Entry 5SUQ (X-ray diffraction, 6.00 A resolution (low resolution: residue-level contacts below are approximate; hydrogen-bond / salt-bridge calls are withheld)); this record covers chains A and M of the 6 polymer chains in the assembly.

== Chain A ==
Molecule: ATP-dependent RNA helicase SUB2
From: Saccharomyces cerevisiae (strain ATCC 204508 / S288c)
Notes: EC 3.6.4.13
Reference sequence: Q07478 (SUB2_YEAST); residues 1-446 here = UniProt positions 1-446
Amino-acid sequence (446 residues; each row starts with the number of its first residue):
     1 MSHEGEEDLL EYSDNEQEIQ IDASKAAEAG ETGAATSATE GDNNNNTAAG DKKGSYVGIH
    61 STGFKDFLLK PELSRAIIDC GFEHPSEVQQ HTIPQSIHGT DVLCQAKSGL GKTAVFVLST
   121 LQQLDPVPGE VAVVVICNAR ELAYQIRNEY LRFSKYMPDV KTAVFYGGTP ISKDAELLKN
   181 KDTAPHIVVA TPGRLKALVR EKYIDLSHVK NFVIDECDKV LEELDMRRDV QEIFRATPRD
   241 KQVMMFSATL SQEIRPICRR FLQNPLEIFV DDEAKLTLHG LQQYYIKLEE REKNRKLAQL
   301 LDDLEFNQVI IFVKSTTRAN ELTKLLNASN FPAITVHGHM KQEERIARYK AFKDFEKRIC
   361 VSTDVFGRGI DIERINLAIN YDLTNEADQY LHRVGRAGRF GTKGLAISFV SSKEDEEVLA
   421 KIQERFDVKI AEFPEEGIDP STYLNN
Not modelled in the structure: 1-61, 271-279, 445-446
Small-molecule neighbours:
  - 12-tungstophosphate (KEG), molecule 1: Asn138, Arg140, Glu141, Tyr166, Gly167, Gly168, Gln342
  - 12-tungstophosphate (KEG), molecule 2: Lys196, Arg200, Asp225, Arg228, Asp229, Glu232
  - 12-tungstophosphate (KEG), molecule 3: Asn320, His337, Gly338, His339, Met340, Lys341, Glu344, Arg348
Curated features (UniProtKB/Swiss-Prot):
  - motif: Thr62 to Gln90 (Q motif), Asp215 to Asp218 (DECD box)
  - binding site (ATP): Ala106 to Thr113
  - modified residue: Ser2 (N-acetylserine), Ser13 (Phosphoserine), Ser37 (Phosphoserine), Thr169 (Phosphothreonine)
  - mutagenesis: Asp8 (D8G: No growth at 37 degrees Celsius; when associated with DEL-135), Asp22 (D22G: In SUB2-1; no growth at 16 and 37 degrees Celsius; when associated with G-83; M-142 and T-146), Glu83 (E83G: In SUB2-1; no growth at 16 and 37 degrees Celsius; when associated with G-22; M-142 and T-146), Lys112 (K112N: Lethal), Gln122 (Q122R: In SUB2-201; no growth at 37 degrees Celsius; when associated with G-173 and F-403), Val135 (No growth at 37 degrees Celsius; when associated with G-8), Leu142 (L142M: In SUB2-1; no growth at 16 and 37 degrees Celsius; when associated with G-22; G-83 and T-146), Ile146 (I146T: In SUB2-1; no growth at 16 and 37 degrees Celsius; when associated with G-22; G-83 and M-142), Lys173 (K173G: In SUB2-201; no growth at 37 degrees Celsius; when associated with R-122 and F-403), Asp174 (D174G: In SUB2-100; no growth at 37 degrees Celsius), Asp215 (D215E: Lethal), Cys217 (C217A: Lethal), 3 further mutagenesis entries in UniProt
From the paper describing this entry:
  - mutagenesis - E356A/K357A/R358A: abolished catalytic activity on THO
  - mutagenesis - D66A, L68D: decreased catalytic activity on THO

== Chain M ==
Molecule: Tho2, Hpr1, Mft1, and Thp2
From: Saccharomyces cerevisiae
Amino-acid sequence (2300 residues; row label = number of the first residue in the row; note: 6312 numbers in that range are skipped by the numbering (no residue carries them; nothing is unmodelled there); X marks 2300 residues of unknown identity (built as UNK)):
     8 XXXXXXXXXX
    24 XXXXXXXXXX XXXXX
    44 XXXXXXXXXX XXXXXXXXXX
    69 XXXXXXXXXX X
    83 XXXXXXXXXX XXXXXX
   108 XXXXXXXXXX
   119 XXXXXXXXXX XXXXXX
   138 XXXXXXXXXX XXX
   158 XXXXXXXXXX XX
   175 XXXXXXXXXX XX
   200 XXXXXXXXXX XXXXXXXXXX XX
   232 XXXXXXXXXX XXXXXXXXXX XXXXXXXXXX XXX
   276 XXXXXXXXXX XXXXXXX
   303 XXXXXXXXXX XXXXXXX
   332 XXXXXXXXXX XXXXXXXXX
   365 XXXXXXXXXX XXXXXXXX
   394 XXXXXXXXXX XXXXXXXX
   425 XXXXXXXXXX XXXXXXXX
   455 XXXXXXXXXX XXXXXXX
   482 XXXXXXXXXX X
  2104 XXXXXXXXXX XXXXXXXX
  2503 XXXXXXXXXX XXXXXXXXXX X
  2537 XXXXXXXXXX XXXXXXXXXX XX
  2569 XXXXXXXXXX XXXXXXXXXX XXXXXXXXXX XXXXXXXXXX
  2630 XXXXXXXXXX XXXXXXXX
  2663 XXXXXXXXXX XXXXXXXXX
  2800 XXXXXXXXXX
  2822 XXXXXXXXXX XXXXXXXXXX XXXXX
  2857 XXXXXXXXXX XXXXXXXXXX XXXXXXXXXX XXXXXXXXX
  2906 XXXXXXXXXX XXXXXXXXXX XX
  2938 XXXXXXXXXX XXXXXXXXXX X
  2971 XXXXXXXXXX XXXXXXXXXX XX
  3011 XXXXXXXXXX XXXXXXXXXX XXXXXXXXXX XXXXXXXXXX XX
  3180 XXXXXXXXXX XXXXXXXXXX X
  4002 XXXXXXXXXX XXXXXX
  4063 XXXXXXXXXX XXXX
  4089 XXXXXXXXXX XXXXXXX
  4110 XXXXXXXXXX XXXXXXXXX
  4136 XXXXXXXXXX
  4151 XXXXXXXXXX XXX
  4173 XXXXXXXXXX XXXXX
  4199 XXXXXXXXXX XXXXXXXXX
  4230 XXXXXXXXXX XXXXX
  4255 XXXXXXXXXX XXXXXXXXX
  4286 XXXXXXXXXX XXXXXXXX
  4314 XXXXXXXXXX XX
  4337 XXXXXXXXXX XXXXXXX
  4366 XXXXXXXXXX XXXXX
  4386 XXXXXXXXXX XXXX
  4407 XXXXXXXXXX X
  4431 XXXXXXXXXX XXX
  4454 XXXXXXXXXX XXXXXXXXX
  4484 XXXXXXXXXX XXXXXX
  4511 XXXXXXXXXX XXXXX
  4529 XXXXXXXXXX XX
  4552 XXXXXXXXXX XXXXXX
  4578 XXXXXXXXXX X
  4598 XXXXXXXXXX XXXXXXXXXX X
  4629 XXXXXXXXXX XXXXXX
  4671 XXXXXXXXXX XXXXXXXX
  4690 XXXXXXXXXX XXXXXXXXXX
  4720 XXXXXXXXXX XXXXX
  4746 XXXXXXXXXX XXXXXXXX
  4780 XXXXXXXXXX XXXXX
  4804 XXXXXXXXXX XXXXXXXXXX XXXXX
  4841 XXXXXXXXXX XXXX
  4865 XXXXXXXXXX X
  4886 XXXXXXXXXX
  4905 XXXXXXXXXX XXXXXXXXXX XXXXXXX
  4942 XXXXXXXXX
  5137 XXXXXXXXXX XX
  5197 XXXXXXXXXX XXXXX
  5225 XXXXXXXXXX XXXX
  5251 XXXXXXXXXX XX
  5273 XXXXXXXXXX XXXXXXX
  6033 XXXXXXXXXX XXXXXXXXXX X
  6066 XXXXXXXXXX XXXXXX
  6092 XXXXXXXXXX XXXXXXXXXX XXX
  6123 XXXXXXXXXX XXXXXXXXXX XXXXXXXXXX XXXXXXXXX
  6172 XXXXXXXXXX XXXXXXXXXX XXX
  6210 XXXXXXXXXX XXXXXXXXXX XXXXXXXXXX XXX
  6267 XXXXXXXXXX XXXXXXX
  6296 XXXXXXXXXX XXXXXXXXXX X
  6327 XXXXXXXXXX XXXXXXXXXX XXXX
  6372 XXXXXXXXXX XXXXXXXX
  6402 XXXXXXXXXX XXXXX
  6431 XXXXXXXXXX XX
  6453 XXXXXXXXXX XXXXXX
  6480 XXXXXXXXXX XXXXXXXXXX XXX
  6514 XXXXXXXXXX XXXXXXXXX
  6542 XXXXXXXXXX XXXXXX
  6601 XXXXXXXXXX XXXXXXXXXX XX
  6636 XXXXXXXXXX XX
  6659 XXXXXXXXXX XXXXXXXXXX XX
  6692 XXXXXXXXXX XXXXXXXXXX
  6724 XXXXXXXXXX XXXXXXXXXX X
  6808 XXXXXXXXXX XXXXXXXXX
  6830 XXXXXXXXXX XXXXXX
  6856 XXXXXXXXXX XXXXXX
  6877 XXXXXXXXXX XX
  6900 XXXXXXXXXX XX
  6924 XXXXXXXXXX XX
  7068 XXXXXXXXXX XX
  7103 XXXXXXXXXX XXXXXXXXXX XXXXXXXXXX XXXXXXXXXX X
  7147 XXXXXXXXXX XXXXXXXXXX X
  7201 XXXXXXXXXX XXXXXXXXXX XX
  7342 XXXXXXXXXX XXXXXXXXXX X
  8092 XXXXXXXXXX XXXXX
  8109 XXXXXXXXXX XXXXXXXX
  8133 XXXXXXXXXX XXXXXXXXXX XXXX
  8166 XXXXXXXXXX XXXX
  8193 XXXXXXXXXX XX
  8211 XXXXXXXXXX XXXXXX
  8234 XXXXXXXXXX XXXXXXXXXX
  8256 XXXXXXXXXX XXXX
  8274 XXXXXXXXXX XXXX
  8289 XXXXXXXXXX X
  8311 XXXXXXXXXX XXXXX
  8338 XXXXXXXXXX XXXXXXXX
  8367 XXXXXXXXXX XXX
  8393 XXXXXXXXXX XXXXX
  8415 XXXXXXXXXX XXX
  8432 XXXXXXXXXX X
  8449 XXXXXXXXXX XX
  8471 XXXXXXXXXX XXX
  8485 XXXXXXXXXX XXXX
  8539 XXXXXXXXXX XXXXXXXXXX XXXXXXXXXX XXXXXXXXXX XXXXXXXXXX XXXXXXXXXX
  8599 XXXXXXXXXX XXXXXXXXXX X
Not modelled in the structure: 8551-8619

== Interface between chain A and chain M ==
Interface residues of chain A (facing chain M), 19 residues: Asp66, Leu68, Pro71, Arg75, Gln90, Pro94, His98, Gln231, Arg235, Asp302, Glu305, Asn307, Asn330, Pro332, Phe355, Glu356, Arg358, Arg374, Leu444
From the paper, about this interface:
  - interface residues, chain A: Asp66(A), Leu68(A), Glu356(A), Arg358(A)

== Summary ==
Chain A and chain M make no direct contact in this assembly. Chain A binds 3 copies of 12-tungstophosphate.
From UniProt: 8 ATP-binding residues and 15 mutagenesis sites on chain A. The paper reports that D66A and L68D
of chain A reduce catalytic activity on THO; interface residues Asp66(A), Leu68(A) and Glu356(A) among others.
Chain A is ATP-dependent RNA helicase SUB2 (Saccharomyces cerevisiae (strain ATCC 204508 / S288c)) and chain M
is Tho2, Hpr1, Mft1, and Thp2 (Saccharomyces cerevisiae); the structure, Crystal structure of the THO-Sub2
complex, was determined by X-ray diffraction (same publication as 5SUP).
